PDB entry 4DYY | X-ray diffraction, 1.90 A resolution | chain A

Chain A:
Protein: Ferritin heavy chain
From: Homo sapiens
Notes: EC 1.16.3.1
Reference sequence: P02794 (FRIH_HUMAN); residues 5-176 here correspond to UniProt positions 6-177 (UniProt number = residue number + 1)
Chain sequence (172 residues; numbered 5 to 176; the number before each row is that of its first residue):
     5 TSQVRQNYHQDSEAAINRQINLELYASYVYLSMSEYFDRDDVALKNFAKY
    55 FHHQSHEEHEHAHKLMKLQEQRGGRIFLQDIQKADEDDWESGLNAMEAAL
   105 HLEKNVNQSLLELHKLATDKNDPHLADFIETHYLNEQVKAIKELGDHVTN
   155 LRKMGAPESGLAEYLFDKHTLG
Sequence notes: conflict Glu-39 (Tyr40 in P02794), Glu-74 (Asn75 in P02794), Ala-88 (Pro89 in P02794); engineered mutation His-56 (Leu57 in P02794), His-63 (Arg64 in P02794), His-67 (Glu68 in P02794), Gln-86 (Lys87 in P02794), Glu-90 (Cys91 in P02794), Ala-102 (Cys103 in P02794), Ala-130 (Cys131 in P02794)
Metal / ion sites: Cu ion site 1: Glu-27, Glu-62, His-65; Cu ion site 2: His-56, His-60; Ca2+ site 1 near Gln-86 (its only coordinating residue here); Ca2+ site 2: Asp-131, Glu-134; Cu ion site 3 near His-173 (its only coordinating residue here)

Summary:
Glu-27, Glu-62 and His-65 coordinate Cu ion site 1. His-56 and His-60 form the Cu ion site 2.
Chain A is Ferritin heavy chain (Homo sapiens); the structure, Crystal Structure of the Cu-adduct of Human
H-Ferritin variant MIC1, was determined by X-ray diffraction (same publication as 4DYX, 4DYZ and 4DZ0).
